4Y69 - chains R and S of the 30 polymer chains in the assembly; structure by X-ray diffraction, 2.90 A resolution.

Chain R:
Molecule: Proteasome subunit alpha type-5
From: Saccharomyces cerevisiae (strain ATCC 204508 / S288c)
Notes: EC 3.4.25.1
UniProtKB: P32379 (PSA5_YEAST); residues -7 to 252 here correspond to UniProt positions 1-260 (UniProt number = residue number + 8)
Sequence (260 residues; row label = number of the first residue in the row; numbers below 1 keep their minus sign (Met-7 is residue -7)):
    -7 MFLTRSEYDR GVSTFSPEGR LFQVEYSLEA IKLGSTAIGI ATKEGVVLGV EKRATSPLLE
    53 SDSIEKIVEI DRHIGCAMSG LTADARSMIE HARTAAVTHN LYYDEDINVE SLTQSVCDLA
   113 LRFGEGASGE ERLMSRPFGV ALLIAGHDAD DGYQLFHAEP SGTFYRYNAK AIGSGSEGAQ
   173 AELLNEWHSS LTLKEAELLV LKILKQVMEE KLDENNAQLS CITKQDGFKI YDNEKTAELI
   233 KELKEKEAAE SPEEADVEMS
Disordered / not traced: -7 to 0, 118-124, 243-252

Chain S:
Molecule: Proteasome subunit alpha type-6
From: Saccharomyces cerevisiae (strain ATCC 204508 / S288c)
Notes: EC 3.4.25.1
UniProtKB: P40302 (PSA6_YEAST); residues 0-233 here correspond to UniProt positions 1-234 (UniProt number = residue number + 1)
Sequence (234 residues; numbered 0 to 233; the number before each row is that of its first residue; numbering starts at 0):
     0 MFRNNYDGDT VTFSPTGRLF QVEYALEAIK QGSVTVGLRS NTHAVLVALK RNADELSSYQ
    60 KKIIKCDEHM GLSLAGLAPD ARVLSNYLRQ QCNYSSLVFN RKLAVERAGH LLCDKAQKNT
   120 QSYGGRPYGV GLLIIGYDKS GAHLLEFQPS GNVTELYGTA IGARSQGAKT YLERTLDTFI
   180 KIDGNPDELI KAGVEAISQS LRDESLTVDN LSIAIVGKDT PFTIYDGEAV AKYI
Disordered / not traced: 0-2
Swiss-Prot annotation at these positions:
  - modified residue: Ser13 (Phosphoserine)
  - cross-link: Lys190 (Glycyl lysine isopeptide (Lys-Gly) (interchain with G-Cter in ubiquitin))

Interface between chain R and chain S:
Pairs across the interface - 44 pairs, chain R then chain S:
  Arg2(R) with Gly7(S)
  Gly3(R) with Gly7(S)
  Ser5(R) with Arg125(S)
  Thr6(R) with Gly7(S), hydrogen bond (side chain-backbone); Gln20(S)
  Phe7(R) with Gln20(S), hydrogen bond (backbone-side chain); Tyr23(S); Arg125(S); Pro126(S)
  Ser8(R) with Tyr23(S)
  Pro9(R) with Tyr23(S), hydrophobic; Glu26(S)
  Glu10(R) with Glu26(S); Gln30(S)
  Gly11(R) with Tyr23(S); Ala27(S)
  Leu13(R) with Arg125(S)
  Gln106(R) with Arg81(S), hydrogen bond
  Asp110(R) with Arg81(S), salt bridge
  Leu113(R) with Pro78(S), hydrophobic; Asp79(S); Arg125(S)
  Ser153(R) with Pro78(S)
  Gly154(R) with Pro78(S)
  Thr155(R) with Gln59(S)
  Phe156(R) with Gln59(S)
  Tyr157(R) with Arg50(S), hydrogen bond (side chain-backbone); Ala52(S); Ser57(S); Gln59(S)
  Arg158(R) with Ser56(S); Ser57(S), hydrogen bond (backbone-backbone)
  Tyr159(R) with Ala52(S); Asp53(S); Leu55(S); Ser56(S)
  Asn160(R) with Leu55(S), hydrogen bond (backbone-backbone)
  Ala161(R) with Leu55(S)
  Gln172(R) with Asp53(S), hydrogen bond; Leu55(S)
  Leu175(R) with Leu55(S)
  Leu176(R) with Glu54(S); Leu55(S), hydrophobic
  Trp179(R) with Leu55(S), hydrophobic
Other interface residues (no listed pair), chain R (27 interface residues in all): Glu117
Other interface residues (no listed pair), chain S (25 interface residues in all): Asp6, Ala24, Asn51, Leu76, Gly123, Gly128

Summary:
The interface between chain R and chain S involves 27 residues on one side and 25 on the other, with 7
hydrogen bonds and 1 salt bridge. Polar contacts include Asp110(R)-Arg81(S), Thr6(R)-Gly7(S) and
Phe7(R)-Gln20(S).
Chain R is Proteasome subunit alpha type-5 and chain S is Proteasome subunit alpha type-6, both from
Saccharomyces cerevisiae (strain ATCC 204508 / S288c); the structure, Yeast 20S proteasome in complex with
Ac-PAD-ep, was determined by X-ray diffraction (same publication as 4Y6A, 4Y6V, 4Y6Z, 4Y70, 4Y74, 4Y75 and 34
further entries).
